1B8S - chain A; structure by X-ray diffraction, 1.65 A resolution.

== Chain A ==
Protein: Protein (cholesterol oxidase)
From: Streptomyces sp
Notes: EC 1.1.3.6; engineered mutation(s): GLU361GLN
UniProtKB: P12676 (CHOD_STRS0); residues 9-499 here correspond to UniProt positions 46-536 (UniProt number = residue number + 37)
Sequence (504 residues; each row starts with the number of its first residue):
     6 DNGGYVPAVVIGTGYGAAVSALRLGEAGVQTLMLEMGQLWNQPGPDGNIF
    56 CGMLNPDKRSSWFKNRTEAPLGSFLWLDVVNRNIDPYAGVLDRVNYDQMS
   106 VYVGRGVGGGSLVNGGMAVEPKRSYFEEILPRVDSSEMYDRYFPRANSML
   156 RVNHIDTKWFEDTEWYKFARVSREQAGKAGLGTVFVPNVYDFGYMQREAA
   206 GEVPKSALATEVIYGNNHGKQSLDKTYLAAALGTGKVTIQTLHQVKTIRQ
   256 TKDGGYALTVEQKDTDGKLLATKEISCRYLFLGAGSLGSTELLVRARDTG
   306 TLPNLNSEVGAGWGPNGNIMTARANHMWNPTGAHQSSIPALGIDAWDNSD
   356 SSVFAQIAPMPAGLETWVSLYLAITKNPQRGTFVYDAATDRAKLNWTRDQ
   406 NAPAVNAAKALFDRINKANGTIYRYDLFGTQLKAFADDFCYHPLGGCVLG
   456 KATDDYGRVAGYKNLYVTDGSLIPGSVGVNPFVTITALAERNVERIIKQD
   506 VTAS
Unresolved in the structure: 6-8, 507-509
Residues lining bound ligands: FAD (flavin-adenine dinucleotide): Ile16, Gly17, Thr18, Gly19, Tyr20, Gly21, Leu39, Glu40, Met41, Gly42, Leu96, Tyr107, Val108, Gly109, Arg110, Gly111, Gly114, Gly115, Ser116, Val118, Asn119, Gly120, Gly121, Met122, Ile218, His248, Gln249, Val250, Gly288, Ala289, Gly290, Ser291, Gly293, Leu297, Tyr446, His447, Asp474, Gly475, Asn485, Pro486, Phe487, Ile490
Swiss-Prot annotation at these positions:
  - active site: His447 (Proton acceptor)
  - binding site (FAD): Tyr20, Gly21, Glu40, Gly115, Asn119, Gly120, Met122, Val250, Gly475, Phe487

== In short ==
Bound to chain A: flavin-adenine dinucleotide. Curated annotation (UniProt) lists active-site residue His447
and 10 FAD-binding residues.
Chain A is Protein (cholesterol oxidase) (Streptomyces sp); the structure, Cholesterol oxidase from
streptomyces glu361gln mutant, was determined by X-ray diffraction together with 1CC2, 1CBO and 1B4V from the
same study.
